PDB entry 3RN5 | X-ray diffraction, 2.50 A resolution | chains A and K of the 4 polymer chains in the assembly

== Chain A ==
Name: Interferon-inducible protein AIM2
From: Homo sapiens
Reference sequence: O14862 (AIM2_HUMAN); residues 144-343 here = UniProt positions 144-343
Amino-acid sequence (208 residues; numbered 140 to 347; the number before each row is that of its first residue):
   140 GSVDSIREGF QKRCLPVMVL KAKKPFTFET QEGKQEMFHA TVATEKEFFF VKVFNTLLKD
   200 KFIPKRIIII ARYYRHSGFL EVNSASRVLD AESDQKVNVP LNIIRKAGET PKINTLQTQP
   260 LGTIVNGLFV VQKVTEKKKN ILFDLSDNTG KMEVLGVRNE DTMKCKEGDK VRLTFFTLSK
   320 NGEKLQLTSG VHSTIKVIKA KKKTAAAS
Not modelled in the structure: 140-146, 341-347
Differences from the reference sequence: expression tag (140-143, 344-347)
Swiss-Prot annotation at these positions:
  - mutagenesis: Glu-147 (E147A: Strongly reduced ability to homooligomerize upon double-stranded DNA (dsDNA)-binding), Lys-160 (K160A: Impairs DNA binding; when associated with A-160; A-K162; A-163; A-198; A-204. Impairs DNA binding; when associated with A-160; A-162; A-163; A-198; A-204; A-244; A-251; A-309; A-311 ...), Lys-162 (K162A: Impairs DNA binding; when associated with A-160; A-162; A-163; A-198; A-204. Impairs DNA binding; when associated with A-160; A-162; A-163; A-198; A-204; A-244; A-251; A-309; A-311 ...), Lys-163 (K163A: Impairs DNA binding; when associated with A-160; A-162; A-163; A-198; A-204. Impairs DNA binding; when associated with A-160; A-162; A-163; A-198; A-204; A-244; A-251; A-309; A-311 ...), Phe-165 (F165A: Impairs DNA binding), Phe-167 (F167A: Strongly reduced ability to homooligomerize upon double-stranded DNA (dsDNA)-binding), Lys-173 (K173A: Impaired double-stranded DNA (dsDNA)-binding, preventing homooligomerization), Lys-198 (K198A: Impairs DNA binding; when associated with A-160; A-162; A-163; A-198; A-204. Impairs DNA binding; when associated with A-160; A-162; A-163; A-198; A-204; A-244; A-251; A-309; A-311 ...), Lys-204 (K204A: Impairs DNA binding; when associated with A-160; A-162; A-163; A-198; A-204. Impairs DNA binding; when associated with A-160; A-162; A-163; A-198; A-204; A-244; A-251; A-309; A-311 ...), Arg-244 (R244A: Impairs DNA binding; when associated with A-160; A-162; A-163; A-198; A-204. Impairs DNA binding; when associated with A-160; A-162; A-163; A-198; A-204; A-244; A-251; A-309; A-311 ...), Lys-251 (K251A: Impairs DNA binding; when associated with A-160; A-162; A-163; A-198; A-204. Impairs DNA binding; when associated with A-160; A-162; A-163; A-198; A-204; A-244; A-251; A-309; A-311 ...), Gln-258 (Q258A: Impaired double-stranded DNA (dsDNA)-binding, preventing homooligomerization), 5 further mutagenesis entries in UniProt
What the authors report for this chain:
  - mutagenesis - F165A, K204A, K251A, K309A: decreased binding to DNA
  - mutagenesis - K198A, K276A/K277A/K278A, R311A: unchanged binding to DNA

== Chain K ==
Molecule: 19-nt DNA strand
Sequence (19 nucleotides; each row starts with the number of its first residue):
     1 CCATCAAAGA GAGAAAGAG

== How chain A and chain K interact ==
Contacting residue pairs (12; chain A residue first):
  Lys-162(A) / DG11(K)  hydrogen bond to the phosphate
  Lys-162(A) / DA12(K)  salt bridge to the phosphate
  Lys-163(A) / DA12(K)  salt bridge to the phosphate
  Lys-163(A) / DG13(K)  phosphate contact
  Lys-198(A) / DA12(K)  phosphate contact
  Lys-198(A) / DG13(K)  salt bridge to the phosphate
  Arg-311(A) / DA10(K)  hydrogen bond to the phosphate
  Arg-311(A) / DG11(K)  salt bridge to the phosphate
  Lys-335(A) / DG11(K)  salt bridge to the phosphate
  Lys-335(A) / DA12(K)  salt bridge to the phosphate
  Ile-337(A) / DA10(K)  phosphate contact
  Ile-337(A) / DG11(K)  phosphate contact
Also at the interface, not in a pair above, chain A (7 interface residues in all): Ala-161

== In short ==
The interface between chain A and chain K involves 7 residues on one side and 4 on the other; the contacts
include 2 hydrogen bonds and 6 salt bridges. Polar pairs include Lys-162(A)/DG11(K), Arg-311(A)/DA10(K) and
Lys-162(A)/DA12(K). From the paper: F165A, K204A and K251A of chain A, among others, reduce binding to DNA;
K198A, K276A/K277A/K278A and R311A of chain A leave binding to DNA unchanged.
Here chain A is Interferon-inducible protein AIM2 (Homo sapiens) and chain K is a 19-nt DNA strand. Entry 3RN5
(Structural basis of cytosolic DNA recognition by innate immune receptors) was determined by X-ray diffraction
(same publication as 3RLN, 3RLO, 3RN2 and 3RNU).
